Entry 7Q0K (electron microscopy, 4.00 A resolution); this record covers chains D and E of the 8 polymer chains in the assembly.

[Chain D]
Name: DNA-directed RNA polymerase subunit beta'
From: Escherichia coli
Notes: EC 2.7.7.6
Reference sequence: P0A8T8 (RPOC_ECO57); residues 1-1407 here = UniProt positions 1-1407
Chain sequence (1407 residues; numbered 1 to 1407; the number before each row is that of its first residue):
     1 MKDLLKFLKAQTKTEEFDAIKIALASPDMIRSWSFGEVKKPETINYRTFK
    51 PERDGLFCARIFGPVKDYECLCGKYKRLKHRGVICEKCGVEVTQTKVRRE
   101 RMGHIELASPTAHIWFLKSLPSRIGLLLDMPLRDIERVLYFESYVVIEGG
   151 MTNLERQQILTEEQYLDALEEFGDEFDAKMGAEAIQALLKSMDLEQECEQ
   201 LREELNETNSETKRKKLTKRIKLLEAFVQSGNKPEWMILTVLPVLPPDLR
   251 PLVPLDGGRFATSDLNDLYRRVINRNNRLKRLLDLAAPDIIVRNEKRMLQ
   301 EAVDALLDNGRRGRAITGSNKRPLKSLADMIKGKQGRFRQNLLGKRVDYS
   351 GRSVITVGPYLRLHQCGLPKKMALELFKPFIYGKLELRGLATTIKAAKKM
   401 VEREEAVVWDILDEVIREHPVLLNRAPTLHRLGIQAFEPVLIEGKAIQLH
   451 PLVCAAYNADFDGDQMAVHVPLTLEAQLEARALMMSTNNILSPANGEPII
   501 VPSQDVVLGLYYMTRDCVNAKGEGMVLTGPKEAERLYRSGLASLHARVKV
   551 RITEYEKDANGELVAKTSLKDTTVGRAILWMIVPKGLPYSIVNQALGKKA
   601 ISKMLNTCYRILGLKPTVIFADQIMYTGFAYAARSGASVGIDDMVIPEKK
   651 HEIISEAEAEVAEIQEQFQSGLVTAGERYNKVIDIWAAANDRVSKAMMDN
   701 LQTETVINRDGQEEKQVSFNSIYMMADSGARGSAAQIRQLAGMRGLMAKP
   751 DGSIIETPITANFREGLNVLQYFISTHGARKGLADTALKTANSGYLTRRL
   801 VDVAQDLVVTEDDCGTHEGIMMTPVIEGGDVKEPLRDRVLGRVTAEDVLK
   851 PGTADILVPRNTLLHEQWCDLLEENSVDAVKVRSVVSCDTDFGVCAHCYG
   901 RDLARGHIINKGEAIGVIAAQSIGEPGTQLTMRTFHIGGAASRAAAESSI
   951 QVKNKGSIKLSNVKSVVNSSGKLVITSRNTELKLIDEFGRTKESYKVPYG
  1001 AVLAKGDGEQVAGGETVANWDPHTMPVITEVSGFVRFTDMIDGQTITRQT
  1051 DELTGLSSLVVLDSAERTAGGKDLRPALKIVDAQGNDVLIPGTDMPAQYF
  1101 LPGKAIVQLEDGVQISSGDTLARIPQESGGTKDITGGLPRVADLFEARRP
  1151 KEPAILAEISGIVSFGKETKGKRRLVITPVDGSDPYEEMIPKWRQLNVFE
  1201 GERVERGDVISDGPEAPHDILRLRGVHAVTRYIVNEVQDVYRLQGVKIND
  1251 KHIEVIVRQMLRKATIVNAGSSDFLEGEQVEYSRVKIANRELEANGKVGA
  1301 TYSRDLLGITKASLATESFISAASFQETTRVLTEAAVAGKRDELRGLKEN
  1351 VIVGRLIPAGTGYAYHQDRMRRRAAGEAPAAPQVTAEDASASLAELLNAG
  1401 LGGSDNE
Disordered / not traced: 1-15, 934-947, 1127-1135, 1374-1407
Curated features (UniProtKB/Swiss-Prot):
  - binding site (Zn(2+)): Cys70, Cys72, Cys85, Cys88, Cys814, Cys888, Cys895, Cys898
  - binding site (Mg(2+)): Asp460, Asp462, Asp464
  - modified residue: Lys972 (N6-acetyllysine)
Ion coordination: Zn2+ site 1: Cys70, Cys72; Mg2+: Asp460 (shared with 1 residue of chain R); Zn2+ site 2: Cys814, Cys888, Cys895, Cys898

[Chain E]
Name: DNA-directed RNA polymerase subunit omega
From: Escherichia coli
Notes: EC 2.7.7.6
Reference sequence: P0A800 (RPOZ_ECOLI); residue numbers follow UniProt; this construct covers 1-91
Chain sequence (91 residues; numbered 1 to 91; the number before each row is that of its first residue):
     1 MARVTVQDAVEKIGNRFDLVLVAARRARQMQVGGKDPLVPEENDKTTVIA
    51 LREIEEGLINNQILDVRERQEQQEQEAAELQAVTAIAEGRR
Disordered / not traced: 1, 75-91

[Interface between chain D and chain E]
Contacting residue pairs - 33 pairs, chain D then chain E:
  His364(D) - Val4(E)
  Glu414(D) - Asn43(E)
  Glu414(D) - Lys45(E)
  Val415(D) - Lys45(E)  hydrogen bond (backbone-side chain)
  Arg417(D) - Glu42(E)
  Arg417(D) - Asn43(E)  hydrogen bond (side chain-backbone)
  Arg417(D) - Asp44(E)  salt bridge
  Glu418(D) - Val48(E)
  Leu474(D) - Ala27(E)  hydrophobic
  Leu474(D) - Arg28(E)
  Leu474(D) - Thr47(E)
  Glu475(D) - Ala24(E)
  Gln477(D) - Thr47(E)
  Leu478(D) - Ala23(E)
  Leu478(D) - Ala24(E)
  Arg481(D) - Arg3(E)
  Arg481(D) - Val6(E)
  Arg481(D) - Thr47(E)
  Arg481(D) - Leu51(E)
  Ala482(D) - Val6(E)
  Ala482(D) - Val20(E)  hydrophobic
  Leu483(D) - Arg16(E)
  Thr487(D) - Val4(E)  hydrogen bond (side chain-backbone)
  Asn488(D) - Val6(E)
  Leu614(D) - Gln7(E)
  Lys615(D) - Thr5(E)
  Arg905(D) - Arg16(E)
  Asn910(D) - Asn15(E)  hydrogen bond
  Asn910(D) - Phe17(E)
  Glu913(D) - Phe17(E)
  Gly1360(D) - Phe17(E)
  Thr1361(D) - Phe17(E)
  Thr1361(D) - Leu21(E)
Also at the interface, not in a pair above, chain D (26 interface residues in all): Ile416, Glu479, Met485, Lys911, Ala1364
Also at the interface, not in a pair above, chain E (22 interface residues in all): Thr46

[Summary]
26 residues of chain D and 22 residues of chain E are in contact; the contacts include 4 hydrogen bonds and 1
salt bridge. Polar contacts include Arg417(D)-Asp44(E), Val415(D)-Lys45(E) and Arg417(D)-Asn43(E). UniProt
lists 8 Zn2+-binding residues and 3 Mg2+-binding residues on chain D.
Chain D is DNA-directed RNA polymerase subunit beta' and chain E is DNA-directed RNA polymerase subunit omega,
both from Escherichia coli; the structure, RNA polymerase elongation complex in less-swiveled conformation,
was determined by electron microscopy, deposited together with 7PY0, 7PY1, 7PY3, 7PY5, 7PY6, 7PY7 and 4
further entries.
